PDB entry 2UUC | X-ray diffraction, 3.10 A resolution | chains A and I of the 23 polymer chains in the assembly

Chain A:
Molecule: 16S Ribosomal RNA
Organism: Thermus thermophilus
Sequence (1522 nucleotides; row label = number of the first residue in the row; note: 44 numbers in that range are skipped by the numbering (no residue carries them; nothing is unmodelled there); a row labelled like 189A-189L holds insertion residues (189A, then the next letters in order); numbering starts at 0):
     0 UUUGUUGGAG AGUUUGAUCC UGGCUCAGGG UGAACGCUGG CGGCGUGCCU AAGACAUGCA
    60 AGUCGUGCGG GCCG
    76 CGGGGUUUU
    88 ACUCCG
    96 UGGUCAGCGG CGGACGGGUG AGUAACGCGU GGGU
  129A G
   130 ACCUACCCGG AAGAGGGGGA CAACCCGGGG AAACUCGGGC UAAUCCCCCA UGUGGACCCG
189A-189L CCCCUUGGGGUG
   190 UGUCCAAAGG GCUUU
   216 GCCCGCUUCC GGAUGGGCCC GCGUCCCAUC AGCUAGUUGG UGGGGUAAUG GCCCACCAAG
   276 GCGACGACGG GUAGCCGGUC UGAGAGGAUG GCCGGCCACA GGGGCACUGA GACACGGGCC
   336 CCACUCCUAC GGGAGGCAGC AGUUAGGAAU CUUCCGCAAU GGGCGCAAGC CUGACGGAGC
   396 GACGCCGCUU GGAGGAAGAA GCCCUUCGGG GUGUAAACUC CUGA
   441 ACCCGGGACG AAACCCCC
   460 GA
   470 CGAGGGGA
   479 CUGACGGUAC CGGGGUAA
   498 UAGCGCCGGC CAACUCCGUG CCAGCAGCCG CGGUAAUACG GAGGGCGCGA GCGUUACCCG
   558 GAUUCACUGG GCGUAAAGGG CGUGUAGGCG GCCUGGGGCG UCCCAUGUGA AAGACCACGG
   618 CUCAACCGUG GGGGAGCGUG GGAUACGCUC AGGCUAGACG GUGGGAGAGG GUGGUGGAAU
   678 UCCCGGAGUA GCGGUGAAAU GCGCAGAUAC CGGGAGGAAC GCCGAUGGCG AAGGCAGCCA
   738 CCUGGUCCAC CCGUGACGCU GAGGCGCGAA AGCGUGGGGA GCAAACCGGA UUAGAUACCC
   798 GGGUAGUCCA CGCCCUAAAC GAUGCGCGCU AGGUCUCUGG GUCU
   848 CCUGGGGGCC GAAGCUAACG CGUUAAGCGC GCCGCCUGGG GAGUACGGCC GCAAGGCUGA
   908 AACUCAAAGG AAUUGACGGG GGCCCGCACA AGCGGUGGAG CAUGUGGUUU AAUUCGAAGC
   968 AACGCGAAGA ACCUUACCAG GCCUUGACAU GCUA
 1001A G
  1002 GGAACCCGGG UGAAAGCCUG GGGUGCCCC
1030A-1030D GCGA
  1031 GGGGAGCCCU AGCACAGGUG CUGCAUGGCC GUCGUCAGCU CGUGCCGUGA GGUGUUGGGU
  1091 UAAGUCCCGC AACGAGCGCA ACCCCCGCCG UUAGUUGCCA GCGGUUCGGC CGGGCACUCU
  1151 AACGGGACUG CCCGCG
  1168 AAAGCGGGAG GAAGGAGGGG ACGACGUCUG GUCAGCAUGG CCCUUACGGC CUGGGCGACA
  1228 CACGUGCUAC AAUGCCCACU ACAAAGCGAU GCCACCCGGC AACGGGGAGC UAAUCGCAAA
  1288 AAGGUGGGCC CAGUUCGGAU UGGGGUCUGC AACCCGACCC CAUGAAGCCG GAAUCGCUAG
  1348 UAAUCGCGGA UCAGCC
 1363A A
  1364 UGCCGCGGUG AAUACGUUCC CGGGCCUUGU ACACACCGCC CGUCACGCCA UGGGAGCGGG
  1424 CUCUACCCGA AGUCGCCGG
1442A-1442B GA
  1443 GCCUA
  1452 C
  1456 GGGCAGGCGC CGAGGGUAGG GCCCGUGACU GGGGCGAAGU CGUAACAAGG UAGCUGUACC
  1516 GGAAGGUGCG GCUGGAUCAC CUCCUUUCU
Unresolved in the structure: 0-4, 1534-1538
Bound ions: Mg2+ site 1: U12, G21, G22; Mg2+ site 2: U12, C526, A914; K+ site 1 near U14 (its only coordinating residue here); Mg2+ site 3 near G21 (its only coordinating residue here); Mg2+ site 4: U37, G38; Mg2+ site 5 near C48 (its only coordinating residue here); Mg2+ site 6: C48, G115; Mg2+ site 7 near A53 (its only coordinating residue here); Mg2+ site 8: C58, U387, G388; Mg2+ site 9: A59, U387; Mg2+ site 10: G61, U62, G105; Mg2+ site 11: G107, G326; 105 more Mg2+ sites not listed; 44 more K+ sites not listed
Residues lining bound ligands: paromomycin (PAR): G1405, U1406, C1407, A1408, C1409, C1490, G1491, A1492, A1493, G1494, U1495, C1496

Chain I:
Molecule: 30S ribosomal protein S9
Organism: Thermus thermophilus
Reference sequence: P80374 (RS9_THET8); residues 1-128 here = UniProt positions 1-128
Amino-acid sequence (128 residues; numbered 1 to 128; the number before each row is that of its first residue):
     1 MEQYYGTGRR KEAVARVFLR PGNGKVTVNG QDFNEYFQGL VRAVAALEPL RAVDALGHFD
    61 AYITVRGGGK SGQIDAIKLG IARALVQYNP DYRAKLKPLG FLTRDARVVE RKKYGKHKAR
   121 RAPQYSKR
Unresolved in the structure: 1
Bound ions: Mg2+: Gln124 (shared with C1342(A) of chain A)

How chain A and chain I interact:
Residue-residue contacts - 120 pairs, chain A then chain I:
  G942(A) - Gln124(I)  base contact
  U943(A) - Gln124(I)  hydrogen bond to the sugar
  G966(A) - Lys127(I)  hydrogen bond to the sugar
  C970(A) - Ser126(I)  hydrogen bond to the base
  C1116(A) - Val108(I)  sugar contact
  G1117(A) - Arg104(I)  hydrogen bond to the phosphate
  C1118(A) - Arg9(I)  salt bridge to the phosphate
  C1118(A) - Arg83(I)  hydrogen bond to the phosphate
  C1118(A) - Arg104(I)  salt bridge to the phosphate
  C1119(A) - Arg9(I)  salt bridge to the phosphate
  C1119(A) - Arg83(I)  salt bridge to the phosphate
  G1127(A) - Arg16(I)  hydrogen bond to the sugar
  C1128(A) - Arg16(I)  sugar contact
  C1128(A) - Arg66(I)  salt bridge to the phosphate
  C1129(A) - Tyr62(I)  hydrogen bond to the phosphate
  A1130(A) - Gln3(I)  hydrogen bond to the sugar
  A1130(A) - Phe18(I)  sugar contact
  A1130(A) - Arg20(I)  hydrogen bond to the phosphate
  A1130(A) - Tyr62(I)  sugar contact
  G1131(A) - Glu2(I)  phosphate contact
  G1131(A) - Gln3(I)  phosphate contact
  G1131(A) - Arg20(I)  salt bridge to the phosphate
  C1147(A) - Tyr5(I)  hydrogen bond to the sugar
  C1147(A) - Thr7(I)  phosphate contact
  C1147(A) - Arg16(I)  hydrogen bond to the base
  U1148(A) - Tyr5(I)  sugar contact
  U1148(A) - Thr7(I)  hydrogen bond to the phosphate
  U1148(A) - Val14(I)  sugar contact
  U1148(A) - Arg16(I)  sugar contact
  C1149(A) - Arg9(I)  salt bridge to the phosphate
  C1149(A) - Val14(I)  phosphate contact
  G1177(A) - Lys97(I)  salt bridge to the phosphate
  G1178(A) - Arg93(I)  salt bridge to the phosphate
  G1178(A) - Lys97(I)  salt bridge to the phosphate
  A1179(A) - Arg93(I)  salt bridge to the phosphate
  A1179(A) - Leu102(I)  sugar contact
  A1179(A) - Thr103(I)  hydrogen bond to the phosphate
  A1179(A) - Arg104(I)  hydrogen bond to the sugar
  A1180(A) - Thr103(I)  hydrogen bond to the phosphate
  G1186(A) - Glu110(I)  sugar contact
  G1186(A) - Arg111(I)  sugar contact
  G1186(A) - Lys113(I)  hydrogen bond to the phosphate
  G1186(A) - Arg120(I)  salt bridge to the phosphate
  G1187(A) - Arg111(I)  hydrogen bond to the sugar
  G1187(A) - Lys113(I)  salt bridge to the phosphate
  A1188(A) - Tyr114(I)  phosphate contact
  G1231(A) - Ser126(I)  sugar contact
  U1232(A) - Gln124(I)  hydrogen bond to the phosphate
  U1232(A) - Tyr125(I)  phosphate contact
  U1232(A) - Ser126(I)  phosphate contact
  G1233(A) - His117(I)  salt bridge to the phosphate
  G1233(A) - Pro123(I)  phosphate contact
  G1233(A) - Gln124(I)  hydrogen bond to the phosphate
  A1248(A) - Tyr36(I)  sugar contact
  A1248(A) - Lys70(I)  hydrogen bond to the sugar
  C1249(A) - Tyr36(I)  hydrogen bond to the sugar
  C1249(A) - Gly67(I)  phosphate contact
  C1249(A) - Gly68(I)  hydrogen bond to the sugar
  C1249(A) - Gly69(I)  base contact
  C1249(A) - Lys70(I)  sugar contact
  C1249(A) - Gln73(I)  hydrogen bond to the sugar
  A1250(A) - Arg66(I)  phosphate contact
  A1250(A) - Gly67(I)  hydrogen bond to the phosphate
  A1250(A) - Gly68(I)  hydrogen bond to the phosphate
  A1251(A) - Glu12(I)  sugar contact
  A1251(A) - Gly67(I)  phosphate contact
  G1290(A) - Leu40(I)  sugar contact
  G1291(A) - Gln38(I)  hydrogen bond to the sugar
  G1291(A) - Gly39(I)  phosphate contact
  G1291(A) - Leu40(I)  sugar contact
  C1342(A) - Gln124(I)  sugar contact
  C1342(A) - Tyr125(I)  phosphate contact
  G1343(A) - Arg121(I)  hydrogen bond to the sugar
  G1343(A) - Ala122(I)  sugar contact
  G1343(A) - Tyr125(I)  hydrogen bond to the phosphate
  C1344(A) - Lys116(I)  salt bridge to the phosphate
  C1344(A) - Arg120(I)  sugar contact
  C1344(A) - Ala122(I)  phosphate contact
  U1345(A) - Arg120(I)  salt bridge to the phosphate
  A1346(A) - Arg120(I)  salt bridge to the phosphate
  G1347(A) - Arg10(I)  hydrogen bond to the base
  G1347(A) - Lys11(I)  base contact
  G1347(A) - Arg107(I)  hydrogen bond to the base
  G1347(A) - Val108(I)  sugar contact
  G1347(A) - Val109(I)  phosphate contact
  G1347(A) - Glu110(I)  hydrogen bond to the phosphate
  U1348(A) - Glu110(I)  hydrogen bond to the phosphate
  U1348(A) - Arg120(I)  phosphate contact
  A1349(A) - Lys118(I)  salt bridge to the phosphate
  A1349(A) - Arg120(I)  hydrogen bond to the phosphate
  A1349(A) - Arg121(I)  hydrogen bond to the phosphate
  A1350(A) - Lys118(I)  salt bridge to the phosphate
  A1350(A) - Arg121(I)  salt bridge to the phosphate
  U1351(A) - Lys118(I)  base contact
  C1366(A) - His117(I)  salt bridge to the phosphate
  C1367(A) - Lys112(I)  salt bridge to the phosphate
  C1367(A) - Tyr114(I)  phosphate contact
  C1367(A) - Gly115(I)  hydrogen bond to the phosphate
  C1367(A) - Lys116(I)  phosphate contact
  G1368(A) - Arg111(I)  salt bridge to the phosphate
  G1368(A) - Lys112(I)  salt bridge to the phosphate
  G1368(A) - Lys113(I)  phosphate contact
  G1368(A) - Tyr114(I)  hydrogen bond to the phosphate
  C1369(A) - Arg111(I)  phosphate contact
  C1369(A) - Lys112(I)  hydrogen bond to the phosphate
  G1370(A) - Glu12(I)  sugar contact
  G1370(A) - Val109(I)  phosphate contact
  G1371(A) - Lys11(I)  phosphate contact
  G1371(A) - Glu12(I)  phosphate contact
  G1371(A) - Gly68(I)  sugar contact
  G1371(A) - Gly69(I)  phosphate contact
  G1371(A) - Val109(I)  phosphate contact
  U1372(A) - Lys11(I)  salt bridge to the phosphate
  U1372(A) - Gly69(I)  phosphate contact
  U1372(A) - Lys70(I)  phosphate contact
  U1372(A) - Ser71(I)  hydrogen bond to the phosphate
  U1372(A) - Gly72(I)  hydrogen bond to the phosphate
  G1373(A) - Lys11(I)  hydrogen bond to the base
  G1373(A) - Arg42(I)  phosphate contact
  G1373(A) - Ser71(I)  hydrogen bond to the phosphate
Interface residues without a listed pair, chain A (51 interface residues in all): U1292
Interface residues without a listed pair, chain I (56 interface residues in all): Thr64, Asp105, Ala106, Arg128

Summary:
The interface between chain A and chain I involves 51 residues on one side and 56 on the other, with 41
hydrogen bonds and 25 salt bridges. Among the polar pairs are C970(A)-Ser126(I), C1147(A)-Arg16(I) and
G1347(A)-Arg10(I). Ligands of chain A: paromomycin.
Here chain A is 16S Ribosomal RNA and chain I is 30S ribosomal protein S9, both from Thermus thermophilus.
Entry 2UUC (Structure of the Thermus thermophilus 30S ribosomal subunit complexed with a Valine-ASL with cmo5U
in position ...) was determined by X-ray diffraction together with 2UU9, 2UUA and 2UUB from the same study.
